PDB entry 4OLK | X-ray diffraction, 2.69 A resolution | chain A

[Chain A]
Name: Endolysin
From: Staphylococcus phage GH15
Notes: fragment: chap
UniProt: D6QY02 (D6QY02_9CAUD); residue numbers follow UniProt; this construct covers 1-165
Sequence (168 residues; each row starts with the number of its first residue; numbers below 1 keep their minus sign (Ser-2 is residue -2)):
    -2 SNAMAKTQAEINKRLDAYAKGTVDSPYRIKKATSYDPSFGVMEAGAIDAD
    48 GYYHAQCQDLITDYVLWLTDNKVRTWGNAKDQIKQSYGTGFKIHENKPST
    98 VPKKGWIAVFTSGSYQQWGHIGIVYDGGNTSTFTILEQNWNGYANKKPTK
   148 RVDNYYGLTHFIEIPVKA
Unresolved in the structure: -2 to 0, 165
Differences from the reference sequence: expression tag (-2 to 0)
Bound ions: Ca2+: Asp45, Asp47, Tyr49, His51, Asp56
Small-molecule neighbours: B3P (2-[3-(2-hydroxy-1,1-dihydroxymethyl-ethylamino)-propylamino]-2-hydroxymethyl-propane-1,3-diol): Ser111, Tyr112, Gln113, His117, Asn136, Trp137, Asn138, Gly139
Reported in the primary citation:
  - Ca2+ coordination: Asp45, Asp47, Tyr49, His51, Asp56
  - mutagenesis - D45A, D47A, C54A, D56A, H117A, N136A: abolished catalytic activity
  - mutagenesis - D45A, D47A, D56A: abolished binding to Ca2+
  - mutagenesis - Y49A, H51A, E134A: decreased catalytic activity
  - mutagenesis - Q53A: unchanged catalytic activity
  - mutagenesis - C54A, C54S: unchanged binding to Ca2+
  - catalytic residues: Cys54, His117, Glu134, Asn136
  - mutagenesis - C54S: abolished catalytic activity on full-length LysGH15

[Overview]
Bound to chain A: compound B3P. Asp45, Asp47, Tyr49, His51 and Asp56 coordinate Ca2+. From the paper:
catalytic residues Cys54, His117 and Glu134 among others; D45A, D47A and C54A, among others, abolish catalytic
activity; 11 substitutions were tested in all.
Chain A is Endolysin (Staphylococcus phage GH15); the structure, The CHAP domain of LysGH15, was determined by
X-ray diffraction, deposited together with 4OLS.
